Entry 2GMH (X-ray diffraction, 2.50 A resolution); this record covers chain A.

== Chain A ==
Molecule: Electron transfer flavoprotein-ubiquinone oxidoreductase
Organism: Sus scrofa
Notes: EC 1.5.5.1
Reference sequence: P55931 (ETFD_PIG); residues 1-584 here correspond to UniProt positions 24-607 (UniProt number = residue number + 23)
Sequence (584 residues; each row starts with the number of its first residue):
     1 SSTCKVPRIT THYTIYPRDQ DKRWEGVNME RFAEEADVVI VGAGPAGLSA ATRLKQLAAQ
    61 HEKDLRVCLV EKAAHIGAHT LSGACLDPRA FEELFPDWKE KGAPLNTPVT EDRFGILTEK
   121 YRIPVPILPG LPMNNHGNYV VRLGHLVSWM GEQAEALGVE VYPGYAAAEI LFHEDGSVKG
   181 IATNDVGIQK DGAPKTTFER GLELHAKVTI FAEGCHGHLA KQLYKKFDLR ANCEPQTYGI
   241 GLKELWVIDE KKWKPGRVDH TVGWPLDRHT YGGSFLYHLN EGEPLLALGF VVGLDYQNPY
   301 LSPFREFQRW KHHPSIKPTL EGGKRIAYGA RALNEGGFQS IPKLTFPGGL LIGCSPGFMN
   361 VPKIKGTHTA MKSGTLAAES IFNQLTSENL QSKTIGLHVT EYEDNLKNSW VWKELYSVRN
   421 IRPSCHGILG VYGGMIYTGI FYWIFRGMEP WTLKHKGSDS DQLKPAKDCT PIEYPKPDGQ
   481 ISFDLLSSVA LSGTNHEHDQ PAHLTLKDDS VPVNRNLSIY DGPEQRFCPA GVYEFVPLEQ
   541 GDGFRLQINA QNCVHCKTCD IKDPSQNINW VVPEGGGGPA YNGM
Disordered / not traced: 1-3
Curated features (UniProtKB/Swiss-Prot):
  - binding site (a ubiquinone): G282
Metal / ion sites: Na+ near N232 (its only coordinating residue here); 4Fe-4S cluster Fe: C528, C553, C556, C559
Residues lining bound ligands:
  - hexyl beta-D-galactopyranoside (BHG), molecule 1: L128, P129, G130, W443, I444, R446
  - hexyl beta-D-galactopyranoside (BHG), molecule 2: S424, Y437, W451, L453
  - FAD (flavin-adenine dinucleotide): V41, G42, A43, G44, P45, A46, G47, V70, E71, K72, H79, L81, S82, G83, A84, C85, L143, Y165, A166, A167, A212, E213, G214, C215, H218, L219, G241, F275, Y277, R331, A332, L333, G353, C354, M359, I364, K365, G366, T367, H368, A370, V572
  - 4Fe-4S cluster (SF4): L504, C528, P529, A530, V532, Y533, C553, V554, H555, C556, K557, T558, C559, W570
  - UQ5 (2,3-dimethoxy-5-methyl-6-(3,11,15,19-tetramethyl-eicosa-2,6,10,14,18-pentaenyl)-[1,4]benzoquinone): F114, V125, L131, M133, H260, T261, V262, Y271, G272, G273, S274, V291, I364, I421, C425, V431, G434, M435, I436, T438, G439, I440, W443, I444
From the paper describing this entry:
  - binding site for flavin-adenine dinucleotide: G42 to G47, S82, C85, R331, G366, T367
  - binding site for 4Fe-4S cluster: L504, C528 to Y533, C553 to D560, W570
  - 4Fe-4S cluster coordination: C528, C553, C556, C559
  - contacts within the chain: C528-A530 (backbone contact), H503-C553 (hydrogen bond), C556-T558 (hydrogen bond), R331-C556 (backbone contact), Y533-C559 (hydrogen bond), C559-D560 (backbone contact)
  - binding site for UQ5: F114, V125, H260, V262, Y271, G272, G273, S274, G434, M435, T438, G439

== In short ==
Bound to chain A: hexyl beta-D-galactopyranoside, 4Fe-4S cluster, flavin-adenine dinucleotide and compound
UQ5. C528, C553, C556 and C559 coordinate a 4Fe-4S cluster Fe ion. UniProt lists ubiquinone-binding residue
G282. From the paper: a binding site for UQ5 at F114, V125 and H260 among others; a binding site for
flavin-adenine dinucleotide at G42, S82 and C85 among others.
Chain A is Electron transfer flavoprotein-ubiquinone oxidoreductase (Sus scrofa); the structure, Structure of
Porcine Electron Transfer Flavoprotein-Ubiquinone Oxidoreductase in Complexed with Ubiquinone, was determined
by X-ray diffraction (same publication as 2GMJ).
